PDB entry 6S26 | X-ray diffraction, 2.05 A resolution | chains A and B

[Chain A (and B)]
Name: Stimulator of interferon protein
Organism: Homo sapiens
Notes: chain B of this document is another copy of the same molecule, construct and numbering; everything in this record applies to it too
Reference sequence: A0A2R3XZB7 (A0A2R3XZB7_HUMAN); residue numbers follow UniProt; this construct covers 140-343
Sequence (204 residues; numbered 140 to 343; the number before each row is that of its first residue):
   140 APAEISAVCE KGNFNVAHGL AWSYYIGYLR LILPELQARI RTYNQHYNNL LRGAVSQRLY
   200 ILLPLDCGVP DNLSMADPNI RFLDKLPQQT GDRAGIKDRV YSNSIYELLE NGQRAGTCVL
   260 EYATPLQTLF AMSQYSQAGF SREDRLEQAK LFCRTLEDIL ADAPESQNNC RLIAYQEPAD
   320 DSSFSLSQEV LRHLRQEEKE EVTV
Unresolved in the structure: 140-149, 337-343 (chain B: 140-153, 185-189, 337-343)
Residues lining bound ligands: KT2 (2-azanyl-9-[(1R,6R,8R,9R,10S,15R,17R,18R)-8-(4-azanylpyrrolo[2,3-d]pyrimidin-7-yl)-3,9,12,18-tetrakis(oxidanyl)-3,12-bis(oxidanylidene)-2,4,7,11,13,16-hexaoxa-3$l5,12$l5-diphosphatricyclo[13.2.1.06,10]octadecan-17-yl]-1H-purin-6-one): S162, Y163, G166, Y167, R232, I235, R238, V239, Y240, S241, E260, T263, P264, T267

[Chain A / chain B interface]
Residue-residue contacts (83):
  G151(A) with N154(B)
  N154(A) with N154(B); V155(B)
  V155(A) with N154(B)
  H157(A) with A277(B), hydrogen bond (side chain-backbone)
  L159(A) with G158(B)
  W161(A) with M271(B), hydrophobic; Y274(B), hydrophobic; Q276(B); A277(B)
  S162(A) with L159(B); T267(B); M271(B)
  Y164(A) with Y274(B), hydrophobic
  I165(A) with A270(B), hydrophobic; Y274(B), hydrophobic
  R169(A) with A270(B); Y274(B), hydrogen bond
  V208(A) with A233(B), hydrophobic
  P209(A) with A233(B)
  D210(A) with D231(B); R232(B), salt bridge; A233(B), hydrogen bond (side chain-backbone); G234(B), hydrogen bond (backbone-backbone)
  F221(A) with K236(B)
  K224(A) with K236(B); D237(B), salt bridge
  D231(A) with D210(B)
  R232(A) with D210(B), salt bridge; T263(B); Q266(B), hydrogen bond
  A233(A) with V208(B), hydrophobic; P209(B); D210(B), hydrogen bond (backbone-side chain); E260(B); Y261(B), hydrogen bond (backbone-backbone); T263(B)
  G234(A) with P209(B); D210(B), hydrogen bond (backbone-backbone); S243(B); Y245(B), hydrogen bond (backbone-side chain)
  I235(A) with S241(B); S243(B); E260(B)
  K236(A) with N211(B); F221(B); K224(B); S243(B), hydrogen bond (backbone-side chain); Y245(B)
  D237(A) with K224(B), salt bridge
  R238(A) with T263(B)
  V239(A) with Q227(B); V239(B), hydrophobic
  S241(A) with I235(B)
  N242(A) with I235(B)
  S243(A) with G234(B); I235(B); K236(B), hydrogen bond (side chain-backbone)
  Y245(A) with G234(B), hydrogen bond (side chain-backbone)
  L259(A) with G234(B)
  E260(A) with A233(B); I235(B)
  Y261(A) with A233(B), hydrogen bond (backbone-backbone)
  T263(A) with R232(B); A233(B); R238(B)
  Q266(A) with R232(B), hydrogen bond
  T267(A) with G158(B); W161(B); S162(B), hydrogen bond
  A270(A) with I165(B), hydrophobic
  M271(A) with G158(B); W161(B), hydrophobic
  Y274(A) with W161(B), hydrophobic; R169(B), hydrogen bond
  Q276(A) with W161(B); D297(B), hydrogen bond (side chain-backbone); I298(B), hydrogen bond (side chain-backbone); D301(B)
  A277(A) with W161(B)
  F279(A) with N154(B)
  D297(A) with Q276(B), hydrogen bond (backbone-side chain)
  I298(A) with Q276(B)
Other interface residues (no listed pair), chain A (48 interface residues in all): G158, G166, N211, L212, Q227, D301
Other interface residues (no listed pair), chain B (45 interface residues in all): H157, L212, N242, L259, T294

[Overview]
Chain A and chain B form an interface of 48 and 45 residues respectively; the contacts include 19 hydrogen
bonds and 4 salt bridges. Among the polar pairs are D210(A)-R232(B), K224(A)-D237(B) and H157(A)-A277(B).
Bound to chain A: compound KT2.
Both chains are Stimulator of interferon protein (Homo sapiens). Entry 6S26 (Crystal structure of human wild
type STING in complex with 2'-3'-cyclic-GMP-7-deaza-AMP) was determined by X-ray diffraction together with
6S27 from the same study.
